PDB entry 6HV9 | electron microscopy, 4.98 A resolution (low resolution: residue-level contacts below are approximate; hydrogen-bond / salt-bridge calls are withheld) | chains B and A of the 16 polymer chains in the assembly

Chain B:
Molecule: DNA polymerase epsilon subunit B
UniProtKB: P24482 (DPB2_YEAST); numbering as in UniProt (aligned over 1-689)
Sequence (689 residues; numbered 1 to 689; the number before each row is that of its first residue):
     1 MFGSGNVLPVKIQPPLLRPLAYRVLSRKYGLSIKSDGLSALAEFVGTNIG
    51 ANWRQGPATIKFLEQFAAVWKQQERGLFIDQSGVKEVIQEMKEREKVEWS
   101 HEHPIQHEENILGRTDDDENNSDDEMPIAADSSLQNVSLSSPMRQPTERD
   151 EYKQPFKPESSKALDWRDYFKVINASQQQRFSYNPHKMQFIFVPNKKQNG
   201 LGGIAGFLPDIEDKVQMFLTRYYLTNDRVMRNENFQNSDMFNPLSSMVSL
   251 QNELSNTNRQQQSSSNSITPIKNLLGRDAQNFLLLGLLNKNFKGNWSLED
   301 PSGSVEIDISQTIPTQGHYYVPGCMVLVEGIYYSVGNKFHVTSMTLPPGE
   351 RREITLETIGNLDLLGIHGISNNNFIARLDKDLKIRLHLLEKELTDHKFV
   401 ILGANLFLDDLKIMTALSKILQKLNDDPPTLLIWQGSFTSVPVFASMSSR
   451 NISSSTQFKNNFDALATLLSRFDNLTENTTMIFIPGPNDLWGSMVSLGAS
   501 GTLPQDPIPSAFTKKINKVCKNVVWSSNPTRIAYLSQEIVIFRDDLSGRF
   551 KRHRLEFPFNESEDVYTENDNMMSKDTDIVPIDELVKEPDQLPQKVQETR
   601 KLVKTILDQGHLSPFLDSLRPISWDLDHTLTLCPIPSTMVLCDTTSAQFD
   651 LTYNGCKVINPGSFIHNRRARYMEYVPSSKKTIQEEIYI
Disordered / not traced: 1-9, 24-31, 52-56, 67-79, 91-169, 195-206, 234-265, 368-377, 403-404, 491-501, 557-597, 666, 689
Differences from the reference sequence: conflict Asn266 (Met in P24482)
Curated features (UniProtKB/Swiss-Prot):
  - modified residue (Phosphoserine): Ser122, Ser141, Ser613

Chain A:
Molecule: DNA polymerase epsilon catalytic subunit
Source organism: Saccharomyces cerevisiae
Notes: EC 2.7.7.7
UniProtKB: A0A8H4BWE7 (A0A8H4BWE7_YEASX); the construct has insertions or renumbered stretches relative to UniProt, so the offset changes along the chain: 1308-1975 = UniProt 1308-1975; 1977-2034 = UniProt 1976-2033; 2043-2221 = UniProt 2043-2221
Sequence (914 residues; numbered 1308 to 2221 plus 9 insertion-coded residues; 9 numbers in that range are skipped by the numbering (no residue carries them; nothing is unmodelled there); the number before each row is that of its first residue; a row labelled like 2034A-2034I holds insertion residues (2034A, then the next letters in order)):
  1308 SMIRKQAESYANSTWEVLQYKDSGEPGVLEVFVTINGKVQNITFHIPKTI
  1358 YMKFKSQTMPLQKIKNCLIEKSSASLPNNPKTSNPAGGQLFKITLPESVF
  1408 LEEKENCTSIFNDENVLGVFEGTITPHQRAIMDLGASVTFRSKAMGALGK
  1458 GIQQGFEMKDLSMAENERYLSGFSMDIGYLLHFPTSIGYEFFSLFKSWGD
  1508 TITILVLKPSNQAQEINASSLGQIYKQMFEKKKGKIETYSYLVDIKEDIN
  1558 FEFVYFTDISKLYRRLSQETTKLKEERGLQFLLLLQSPFITKLLGTIRLL
  1608 NQMPIVKLSLNEVLLPQLNWQPTLLKKLVNHVLSSGSWISHLIKLSQYSN
  1658 IPICNLRLDSMDYIIDVLYARKLKKENIVLWWNEKAPLPDHGGIQNDFDL
  1708 NTSWIMNDSEFPKINNSGVYDNVVLDVGVDNLTVNTILTSALINDAEGSD
  1758 LVNNNMGIDDKDAVINSPSEFVHDAFSNDALNVLRGMLKEWWDEALKENS
  1808 TADLLVNSLASWVQNPNAKLFDGLLRYHVHNLTKKALLQLVNEFSALGST
  1858 IVYADRNQILIKTNKYSPENCYAYSQYMMKAVRTNPMFSYLDLNIKRYWD
  1908 LLIWMDKFNFSGLACIEIEEKENQDYTAVSQWQLKKFLSPIYQPEFEDWM
  1958 MIILDSMLKTKQSYLKLN
  1977 SGTQRPTQIVNVKKQDKEDSVENSLNGFSHLFSKPLMKRVKKLFKNQQEF
  2027 ILDPQYEA
2034A-2034I DYVIPVLPG
  2043 SHLNVKNPLLELVKSLCHVMLLSKSTILEIRTLRKELLKIFELREFAKVA
  2093 EFKDPSLSLVVPDFLCEYCFFISDIDFCKAAPESIFSCVRCHKAFNQVLL
  2143 QEHLIQKLRSDIESYLIQDLRCSRCHKVKRDYMSAHCPCAGAWEGTLPRE
  2193 SIVQKLNVFKQVAKYYGFDILLSCIADLT
Disordered / not traced: 1393-1403, 1440-1467, 1704-1713, 1748-1783, 1977-1992, 2034A-2034I, 2073-2099, 2122-2127
Ion coordination: Zn2+ site 1: Cys2108, Cys2111, Cys2130, Cys2133; Zn2+ site 2: Cys2164, Cys2167, Cys2179, Cys2181

Chain B / chain A interface:
Contacting residue pairs (45; chain B residue first):
  Phe207(B) with Leu2220(A)
  Leu208(B) with Tyr2157(A); Arg2191(A); Ile2194(A)
  Pro209(B) with Arg2191(A)
  Asp210(B) with Arg2191(A)
  Ile211(B) with Leu2162(A); Gly2187(A)
  Phe218(B) with Met2175(A)
  Leu287(B) with Met2175(A)
  Asn289(B) with Tyr2174(A)
  Asn291(B) with Arg2172(A)
  Glu299(B) with Asp2173(A); Tyr2174(A); Met2175(A)
  Asp300(B) with Met2175(A)
  Pro301(B) with Met2175(A)
  Lys412(B) with Ser1330(A)
  Val441(B) with Lys1692(A)
  Val443(B) with Gln2148(A)
  Phe444(B) with Glu2144(A); Gln2148(A)
  Ala445(B) with Leu2141(A); Glu2144(A); His2145(A)
  Ser446(B) with Asn1822(A)
  Met447(B) with Glu2109(A)
  Ser448(B) with Leu1617(A); Glu2109(A); Leu2141(A)
  Ser449(B) with Leu1615(A); Glu2109(A)
  Arg450(B) with Ile1597(A)
  Asn451(B) with Ile1597(A); Leu1617(A)
  Leu490(B) with Cys2216(A)
  Pro509(B) with Asp2219(A)
  Lys551(B) with Ser1416(A); Ile1417(A); Phe1418(A)
  Arg552(B) with Gly1699(A)
  Leu616(B) with Tyr2174(A)
  Arg620(B) with Gln1702(A); Asn1703(A)
  Trp624(B) with Leu2158(A)
Interface residues without a listed pair, chain B (42 interface residues in all): Val215, Leu219, Tyr222, Phe292, Ser304, Ser440, Pro442, Ser453, Ser455, Ala511, Arg549, Pro621
Interface residues without a listed pair, chain A (46 interface residues in all): Val1426, Lys1614, Asp1666, Ala1693, Pro1823, Asn1824, Asn2138, Val2140, Ile2147, Ile2154, Ile2159, Ser2176, Glu2186, Ile2212, Ser2215, Thr2221

Overview:
Chain B and chain A form an interface of 42 and 46 residues respectively. The Zn2+ site 1 is built by
Cys2108(A), Cys2111(A), Cys2130(A) and Cys2133(A). Cys2164(A), Cys2167(A), Cys2179(A) and Cys2181(A) form the
Zn2+ site 2.
Chain B is DNA polymerase epsilon subunit B and chain A is DNA polymerase epsilon catalytic subunit
(Saccharomyces cerevisiae); the structure, S. cerevisiae CMG-Pol epsilon-DNA, was determined by electron
microscopy (same publication as 6HV8).
